PDB entry 6UAO | X-ray diffraction, 1.63 A resolution | chains S and B

Chain S:
Name: Subtilisin bpn'
From: Bacillus amyloliquefaciens
Sequence (266 residues; row label = number of the first residue in the row; note: 9 numbers in that range are skipped by the numbering (no residue carries them; nothing is unmodelled there)):
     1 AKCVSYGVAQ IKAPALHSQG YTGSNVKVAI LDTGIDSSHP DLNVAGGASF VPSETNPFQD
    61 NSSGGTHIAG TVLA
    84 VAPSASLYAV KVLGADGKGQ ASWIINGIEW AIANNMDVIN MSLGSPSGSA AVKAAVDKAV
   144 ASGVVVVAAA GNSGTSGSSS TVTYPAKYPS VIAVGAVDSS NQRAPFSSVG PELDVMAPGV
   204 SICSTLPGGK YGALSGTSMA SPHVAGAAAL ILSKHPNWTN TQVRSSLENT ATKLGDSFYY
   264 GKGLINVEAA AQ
Cystine bridges: Cys3-Cys206
Metal / ion sites: Na+: Ala169, Tyr171, Val174
Reported in the primary citation:
  - catalytic residues: Ser221
  - mutagenesis - S221A: abolished catalytic activity on eGFP-KRAS
  - binding site for chloride ion: Ser132, Tyr171
  - catalytic residues: Asp32 (citing earlier work)
  - mutagenesis - D32G: decreased catalytic activity (proposed by the authors, not directly observed)

Chain B:
Name: Peptide EEYSAM
Sequence (6 residues; row label = number of the first residue in the row):
   275 EEYSAM

Chain S / chain B interface:
Pairs across the interface (36):
  Gly100(S) with Tyr277(B); Ser278(B); Ala279(B), hydrogen bond (backbone-backbone)
  Lys101(S) with Glu275(B); Tyr277(B); Ser278(B), hydrogen bond
  Gly102(S) with Glu275(B), hydrogen bond (backbone-side chain); Glu276(B), hydrogen bond (backbone-backbone); Tyr277(B), hydrogen bond (backbone-backbone)
  Gln103(S) with Glu275(B)
  Ala104(S) with Glu276(B); Tyr277(B), hydrophobic
  Trp106(S) with Glu275(B)
  Ile107(S) with Tyr277(B), hydrophobic
  Ser125(S) with Ala279(B); Met280(B), hydrogen bond (backbone-backbone)
  Leu126(S) with Tyr277(B), hydrophobic; Ser278(B); Met280(B)
  Gly127(S) with Glu276(B); Tyr277(B); Ser278(B), hydrogen bond (backbone-backbone); Met280(B)
  Ser128(S) with Glu276(B); Tyr277(B)
  Gly131(S) with Tyr277(B)
  Ser132(S) with Tyr277(B), hydrogen bond (backbone-side chain)
  Val135(S) with Tyr277(B)
  Ala152(S) with Met280(B), hydrophobic
  Gly154(S) with Met280(B)
  Asn155(S) with Met280(B), hydrogen bond (side chain-backbone)
  Tyr167(S) with Tyr277(B)
  Gly219(S) with Met280(B)
  Thr220(S) with Met280(B), hydrogen bond (backbone-backbone)
  Ser221(S) with Ala279(B); Met280(B), hydrogen bond (side chain-backbone)
Interface residues without a listed pair, chain S (26 interface residues in all): Leu96, Asp99, Pro129, Pro168, Ser218
From the paper, about this interface:
  - pairs named by the authors: Ser221(S)-Met280(B)

In short:
Chain S and chain B form an interface of 26 and 6 residues respectively; the contacts include 11 hydrogen
bonds. Polar pairs include Lys101(S)-Ser278(B), Gly102(S)-Glu275(B) and Ser132(S)-Tyr277(B). The paper
describes a contact between Ser221(S) and Met280(B). From the paper: catalytic residues Ser221(S) and
Asp32(S); S221A of chain S abolishes catalytic activity on eGFP-KRAS.
Here chain S is Subtilisin bpn' (Bacillus amyloliquefaciens) and chain B is Peptide EEYSAM. Entry 6UAO
(Imidazole-triggered RAS-specific subtilisin SUBT_BACAM complexed with the peptide EEYSAM) was determined by
X-ray diffraction (same publication as 6U9L, 6UAI and 6UBE).
